Entry 9UD8 (electron microscopy, 3.75 A resolution); this record covers chains C and D of the 6 polymer chains in the assembly.

Chain C:
Protein: Na(+)-translocating NADH-quinone reductase subunit C
Organism: Vibrio cholerae O395
Notes: EC 7.2.1.1
Reference sequence: A5F5Y7 (NQRC_VIBC3); residue numbers follow UniProt; this construct covers 1-257
Sequence (257 residues; each row starts with the number of its first residue):
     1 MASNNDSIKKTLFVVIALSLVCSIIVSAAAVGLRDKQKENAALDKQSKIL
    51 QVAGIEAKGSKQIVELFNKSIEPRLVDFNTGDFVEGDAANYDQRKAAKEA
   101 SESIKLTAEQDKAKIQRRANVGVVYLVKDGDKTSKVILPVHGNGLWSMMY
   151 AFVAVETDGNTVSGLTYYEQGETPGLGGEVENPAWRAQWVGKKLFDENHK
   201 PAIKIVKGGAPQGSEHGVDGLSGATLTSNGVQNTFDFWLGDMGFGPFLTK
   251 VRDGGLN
Not modelled in the structure: 1-5, 257
UniProt features mapped onto this chain:
  - modified residue: Thr-225 (FMN phosphoryl threonine)
  - mutagenesis: His-216 (H216L: Decrease in FMN binding), Thr-225 (T225L: Loss of FMN binding)
Ligand contacts: FMN (flavin mononucleotide): Leu-145, Trp-146, Glu-172, Thr-173, Leu-176, Gly-177, Gly-223, Ala-224, Thr-225, Leu-226, Thr-227

Chain D:
Protein: Na(+)-translocating NADH-quinone reductase subunit D
Organism: Vibrio cholerae O395
Notes: EC 7.2.1.1
Reference sequence: A5F5Y6 (NQRD_VIBC3); numbering as in UniProt (aligned over 1-210)
Sequence (210 residues; each row starts with the number of its first residue):
     1 MSSAKELKKSVLAPVLDNNPIALQVLGVCSALAVTTKLETAFVMTLAVMF
    51 VTALSNFFVSLIRNHIPNSVRIIVQMAIIASLVIVVDQILKAYLYDISKQ
   101 LSVFVGLIITNCIVMGRAEAFAMKSEPIPSFIDGIGNGLGYGFVLMTVGF
   151 FRELLGSGKLFGLEVLPLISNGGWYQPNGLMLLAPSAFFLIGFMIWAIRT
   201 FKPEQVEAKE
Not modelled in the structure: 1-6
Bound ions: 2Fe-2S cluster Fe: Cys-29, Cys-112 (shared with 1 residue of chain E)
Ligand contacts: 2Fe-2S cluster (FES): Gly-27, Cys-29, Thr-110, Asn-111, Cys-112

Interface between chain C and chain D:
Contacting residue pairs - 20 pairs, chain C then chain D:
  Lys-10(C) with His-65(D)
  Thr-11(C) with Pro-67(D)
  Leu-18(C) with Val-74(D), hydrophobic
  Cys-22(C) with Ile-78(D), hydrophobic; Ser-81(D), hydrogen bond
  Val-26(C) with Ile-84(D), hydrophobic
  Ala-29(C) with Val-85(D), hydrophobic
  Ala-30(C) with Gln-88(D)
  Leu-33(C) with Gln-88(D); Ala-92(D), hydrophobic
  Lys-36(C) with Tyr-93(D)
  Gln-37(C) with Gln-88(D), hydrogen bond; Lys-91(D); Ala-92(D)
  Asn-40(C) with Lys-91(D); Ala-92(D), hydrogen bond (side chain-backbone); Tyr-95(D)
  Ala-41(C) with Tyr-95(D)
  Asp-44(C) with Lys-99(D), salt bridge
  Pro-174(C) with Leu-182(D), hydrophobic
Other interface residues (no listed pair), chain C (16 interface residues in all): Val-14, Val-15
Other interface residues (no listed pair), chain D (16 interface residues in all): Ala-77, Ile-89

Summary:
The chain C/chain D interface involves 16 residues from each chain; the contacts include 3 hydrogen bonds and
1 salt bridge. Polar pairs include Asp-44(C)/Lys-99(D), Cys-22(C)/Ser-81(D) and Gln-37(C)/Gln-88(D). Chain C
binds flavin mononucleotide. Ligands of chain D: 2Fe-2S cluster.
Chain C is Na(+)-translocating NADH-quinone reductase subunit C and chain D is Na(+)-translocating
NADH-quinone reductase subunit D, both from Vibrio cholerae O395; the structure, Cryo-EM structure of
Na+-translocating NADH-ubiquinone oxidoreductase from Vibrio cholerae reduced by NADH, in the absence of ...,
was determined by electron microscopy, deposited together with 9U5G, 9UD3, 9UD4, 9UD5, 9UD6, 9UD9 and 4
further entries.
